Entry 4QV6 (X-ray diffraction, 2.80 A resolution); this record covers chains R and S of the 28 polymer chains in the assembly.

Chain R:
Protein: Proteasome subunit alpha type-5
From: Saccharomyces cerevisiae
Notes: EC 3.4.25.1
UniProt: P32379 (PSA5_YEAST); residues -7 to 252 here correspond to UniProt positions 1-260 (UniProt number = residue number + 8)
Chain sequence (260 residues; numbered -7 to 252; the number before each row is that of its first residue; numbers below 1 keep their minus sign (Met-7 is residue -7)):
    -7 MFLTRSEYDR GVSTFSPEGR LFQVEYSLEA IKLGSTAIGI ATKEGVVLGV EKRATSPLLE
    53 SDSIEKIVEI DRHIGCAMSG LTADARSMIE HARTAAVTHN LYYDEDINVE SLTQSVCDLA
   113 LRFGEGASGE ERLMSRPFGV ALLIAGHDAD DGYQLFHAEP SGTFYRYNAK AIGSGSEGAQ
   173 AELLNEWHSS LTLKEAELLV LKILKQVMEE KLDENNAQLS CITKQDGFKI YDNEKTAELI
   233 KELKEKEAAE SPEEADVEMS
Disordered / not traced: -7 to 0, 118-124, 243-252

Chain S:
Protein: Proteasome subunit alpha type-6
From: Saccharomyces cerevisiae
Notes: EC 3.4.25.1
UniProt: P40302 (PSA6_YEAST); residues 0-233 here correspond to UniProt positions 1-234 (UniProt number = residue number + 1)
Chain sequence (234 residues; row label = number of the first residue in the row; numbering starts at 0):
     0 MFRNNYDGDT VTFSPTGRLF QVEYALEAIK QGSVTVGLRS NTHAVLVALK RNADELSSYQ
    60 KKIIKCDEHM GLSLAGLAPD ARVLSNYLRQ QCNYSSLVFN RKLAVERAGH LLCDKAQKNT
   120 QSYGGRPYGV GLLIIGYDKS GAHLLEFQPS GNVTELYGTA IGARSQGAKT YLERTLDTFI
   180 KIDGNPDELI KAGVEAISQS LRDESLTVDN LSIAIVGKDT PFTIYDGEAV AKYI
Disordered / not traced: 0-2
Swiss-Prot annotation at these positions:
  - modified residue: Ser13 (Phosphoserine)
  - cross-link: Lys190 (Glycyl lysine isopeptide (Lys-Gly) (interchain with G-Cter in ubiquitin))

How chain R and chain S interact:
Pairs across the interface (46; chain R residue first):
  Arg2(R) with Gly7(S)
  Gly3(R) with Gly7(S)
  Ser5(R) with Arg125(S)
  Thr6(R) with Gly7(S), hydrogen bond (side chain-backbone); Gln20(S)
  Phe7(R) with Gln20(S), hydrogen bond (backbone-side chain); Tyr23(S); Ala24(S), hydrophobic; Leu76(S), hydrophobic; Arg125(S); Pro126(S); Gly128(S)
  Ser8(R) with Tyr23(S)
  Pro9(R) with Tyr23(S), hydrophobic; Glu26(S)
  Glu10(R) with Glu26(S); Gln30(S)
  Gly11(R) with Tyr23(S); Ala27(S)
  Leu13(R) with Arg125(S)
  Gln106(R) with Arg81(S), hydrogen bond
  Asp110(R) with Arg81(S), salt bridge
  Leu113(R) with Pro78(S), hydrophobic; Asp79(S); Arg125(S)
  Ser153(R) with Pro78(S)
  Gly154(R) with Pro78(S)
  Thr155(R) with Gln59(S)
  Phe156(R) with Gln59(S)
  Tyr157(R) with Arg50(S); Ala52(S); Ser57(S); Gln59(S)
  Arg158(R) with Ser56(S); Ser57(S), hydrogen bond (backbone-backbone)
  Tyr159(R) with Ala52(S); Asp53(S); Leu55(S); Ser56(S)
  Asn160(R) with Leu55(S), hydrogen bond (backbone-backbone)
  Ala161(R) with Leu55(S)
  Gln172(R) with Asp53(S), hydrogen bond; Leu55(S)
  Leu176(R) with Glu54(S); Leu55(S), hydrophobic
  Trp179(R) with Leu55(S), hydrophobic
Other interface residues (no listed pair), chain R (27 interface residues in all): Glu117, Leu175
Other interface residues (no listed pair), chain S (25 interface residues in all): Asp6, Asn51, Gly123

Summary:
Chain R and chain S form an interface of 27 and 25 residues respectively; the contacts include 6 hydrogen
bonds and 1 salt bridge. Polar pairs include Asp110(R)-Arg81(S), Thr6(R)-Gly7(S) and Phe7(R)-Gln20(S).
Chain R is Proteasome subunit alpha type-5 and chain S is Proteasome subunit alpha type-6, both from
Saccharomyces cerevisiae; the structure, yCP beta5-A49V mutant, was determined by X-ray diffraction, deposited
together with 4QUX, 4QUY, 4QV0, 4QV1, 4QV3, 4QV4 and 42 further entries.
